1Y8H - chains A and D of the 4 polymer chains in the assembly; structure by X-ray diffraction, 3.10 A resolution.

Chain A:
Name: Hemoglobin alpha chains
Organism: Equus caballus
UniProt: P01958 (HBA_HORSE); residues 1-141 here = UniProt positions 1-141
Sequence (141 residues; row label = number of the first residue in the row):
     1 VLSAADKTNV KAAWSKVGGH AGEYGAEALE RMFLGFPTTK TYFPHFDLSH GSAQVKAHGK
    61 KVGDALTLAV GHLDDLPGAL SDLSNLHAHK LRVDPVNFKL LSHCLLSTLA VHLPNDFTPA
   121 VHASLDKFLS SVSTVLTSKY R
Differences from the reference sequence: conflict Asp82 (Asn in P01958), Asn85 (Asp in P01958)
Metal / ion sites: heme Fe near His87 (its only coordinating residue here)
Ligand contacts: heme (HEM): Met32, Tyr42, Phe43, His45, Phe46, His58, Lys61, Val62, Ala65, Leu66, Leu83, Leu86, His87, Leu91, Val93, Asn97, Phe98, Leu101, Val132, Leu136
UniProt features mapped onto this chain:
  - natural variant: Lys61 (K61Q: In fast chain)

Chain D:
Name: Hemoglobin beta chain
Organism: Equus caballus
UniProt: P02062 (HBB_HORSE); residues 1-146 here = UniProt positions 1-146
Sequence (146 residues; numbered 1 to 146; the number before each row is that of its first residue):
     1 VQLSGEEKAA VLALWDKVNE EEVGGEALGR LLVVYPWTQR FFDSFGDLSN PGAVMGNPKV
    61 KAHGKKVLHS FGEGVHHLDN LKGTFAALSE LHCDKLHVDP ENFRLLGNVL VVVLARHFGK
   121 DFTPELQASY QKVVAGVANA LAHKYH
Metal / ion sites: heme Fe near His92 (its only coordinating residue here)
Ligand contacts: heme (HEM): Leu31, Phe41, Phe42, His63, Lys66, Val67, Ser70, Phe71, Phe85, Leu88, Leu91, His92, Leu96, Val98, Asn102, Phe103, Leu106, Leu141
UniProt features mapped onto this chain:
  - binding site (heme b): His63, His92
  - modified residue: Val1 (N-acetylvaline), Ser44 (Phosphoserine), Lys59 (N6-acetyllysine), Lys82 (N6-acetyllysine), Cys93 (S-nitrosocysteine), Lys144 (N6-acetyllysine)

Interface between chain A and chain D:
Pairs across the interface (13; chain A residue first):
  Thr38(A) with His97(D)
  Thr41(A) with Arg40(D), hydrogen bond (backbone-side chain)
  Tyr42(A) with Arg40(D)
  Leu91(A) with Arg40(D)
  Arg92(A) with Trp37(D); Gln39(D); Arg40(D); Asp43(D), salt bridge
  Val93(A) with Trp37(D)
  Asp94(A) with Trp37(D), hydrogen bond; Asn102(D), hydrogen bond
  Pro95(A) with Trp37(D)
  Val96(A) with Asp99(D)
Also at the interface, not in a pair above, chain A (10 interface residues in all): Lys139
Also at the interface, not in a pair above, chain D (9 interface residues in all): Pro36, Glu101
From the paper, about this interface:
  - specific contacts: His97(D)-Thr38(A), His97(D)-Thr41(A)

In short:
The interface between chain A and chain D involves 10 residues on one side and 9 on the other, with 3 hydrogen
bonds and 1 salt bridge. Polar pairs include Arg92(A)-Asp43(D), Thr41(A)-Arg40(D) and Asp94(A)-Trp37(D). The
authors report contacts between His97(D) and Thr38(A) and His97(D) and Thr41(A).
Chain A is Hemoglobin alpha chains and chain D is Hemoglobin beta chain, both from Equus caballus; the
structure, Horse methemoglobin low salt, ph 7.0, was determined by X-ray diffraction (same publication as 1Y8I
and 1Y8K).
